Entry 8P9D (X-ray diffraction, 2.70 A resolution); this record covers chains A and B of the 6 polymer chains in the assembly.

# Chain A
Molecule: Tumor protein 63
From: Homo sapiens
Reference sequence: Q9H3D4 (P63_HUMAN); residues 358-416 here correspond to UniProt positions 397-455 (UniProt number = residue number + 39)
Sequence (61 residues; each row starts with the number of its first residue):
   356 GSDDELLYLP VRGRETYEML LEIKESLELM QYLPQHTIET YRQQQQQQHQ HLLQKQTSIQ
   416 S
Disordered / not traced: 356-358, 405-416
Sequence notes: expression tag (356-357); conflict Glu-377 (Lys416 in Q9H3D4)

# Chain B
Molecule: Tumor protein p73
From: Homo sapiens
Reference sequence: O15350 (P73_HUMAN); residue numbers follow UniProt; this construct covers 351-398
Sequence (50 residues; numbered 349 to 398; the number before each row is that of its first residue):
   349 GSDEDTYYLQ VRGRKNFEIL MKLKESLELM ELVPQPLVDS YRQQQQLLQR
Disordered / not traced: 349, 398
Sequence notes: expression tag (349-350); conflict Lys-363 (Glu in O15350)

# Chain A / chain B interface
Contacting residue pairs (30; chain A residue first):
  Leu-376(A) / Gln-393(B)
  Ile-378(A) / Leu-371(B)  hydrophobic
  Lys-379(A) / Tyr-389(B)
  Lys-379(A) / Gln-393(B)  hydrogen bond
  Glu-380(A) / Met-378(B)
  Glu-380(A) / Tyr-389(B)
  Glu-380(A) / Arg-390(B)  salt bridge
  Ser-381(A) / Ser-374(B)  hydrogen bond
  Ser-381(A) / Leu-375(B)
  Ser-381(A) / Met-378(B)
  Leu-382(A) / Ser-374(B)
  Glu-383(A) / Tyr-389(B)  hydrogen bond
  Leu-384(A) / Met-378(B)  hydrophobic
  Leu-384(A) / Val-381(B)
  Leu-384(A) / Tyr-389(B)  hydrophobic
  Met-385(A) / Ser-374(B)
  Met-385(A) / Leu-377(B)  hydrophobic
  Leu-388(A) / Leu-377(B)
  Leu-388(A) / Leu-380(B)
  Leu-388(A) / Val-381(B)  hydrophobic
  Thr-392(A) / Leu-380(B)
  Ile-393(A) / Leu-377(B)  hydrophobic
  Tyr-396(A) / Lys-372(B)
  Tyr-396(A) / Glu-373(B)
  Tyr-396(A) / Glu-376(B)  hydrogen bond
  Arg-397(A) / Lys-370(B)
  Arg-397(A) / Glu-373(B)  salt bridge
  Gln-400(A) / Met-369(B)
  Gln-400(A) / Lys-372(B)  hydrogen bond
  Gln-400(A) / Glu-376(B)
Other interface residues (no listed pair), chain A (16 interface residues in all): Tyr-387
Other interface residues (no listed pair), chain B (17 interface residues in all): Leu-385, Val-386

# In short
Chain A and chain B form an interface of 16 and 17 residues respectively, with 5 hydrogen bonds and 2 salt
bridges. Polar contacts include Glu-380(A)/Arg-390(B), Arg-397(A)/Glu-373(B) and Lys-379(A)/Gln-393(B).
Here chain A is Tumor protein 63 and chain B is Tumor protein p73, both from Homo sapiens. Entry 8P9D (Crystal
structure of p63-p73 heterotetramer (tetramerisation domain) in complex with darpin 1810 A2) was determined by
X-ray diffraction, deposited together with 8P9C and 8P9E.
